8TTF - chains C and D of the 3 polymer chains in the assembly; structure by electron microscopy, 3.61 A resolution.

# Chain C
Molecule: Heavy Chain of FabDA1 Variable Domain
Organism: Homo sapiens
Amino-acid sequence (128 residues; each row starts with the number of its first residue):
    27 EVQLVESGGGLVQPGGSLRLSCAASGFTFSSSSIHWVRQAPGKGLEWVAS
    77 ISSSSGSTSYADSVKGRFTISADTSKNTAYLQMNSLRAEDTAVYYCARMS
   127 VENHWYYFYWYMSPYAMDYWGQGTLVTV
Cystine bridges: Cys48-Cys122

# Chain D
Molecule: Light Chain of FabDA1 Variable Domain
Organism: Homo sapiens
Amino-acid sequence (105 residues; row label = number of the first residue in the row):
    26 IQMTQSPSSLSASVGDRVTITCRASQSVSSAVAWYQQKPGKAPKLLIYSA
    76 SSLYSGVPSRFSGSRSGTDFTLTISSLQPEDFATYYCQQSSSSLITFGQG
   126 TKVEI
Cystine bridges: Cys47-Cys112

# How chain C and chain D interact
Pairs across the interface (22):
  Gln65(C) - Gln62(D)  hydrogen bond
  Lys69(C) - Tyr111(D)
  Gly70(C) - Tyr111(D)
  Leu71(C) - Gln62(D)
  Leu71(C) - Pro68(D)  hydrophobic
  Leu71(C) - Tyr111(D)  hydrophobic
  Leu71(C) - Phe122(D)
  Glu72(C) - Phe122(D)
  Trp73(C) - Ser118(D)
  Trp73(C) - Ile120(D)
  Trp73(C) - Phe122(D)
  Tyr121(C) - Lys66(D)
  Tyr121(C) - Ala67(D)  hydrophobic
  Tyr121(C) - Pro68(D)
  Tyr141(C) - Ser115(D)
  Ala142(C) - Leu70(D)  hydrophobic
  Ala142(C) - Tyr73(D)  hydrophobic
  Met143(C) - Tyr60(D)  hydrogen bond (backbone-side chain)
  Met143(C) - Leu70(D)
  Asp144(C) - Tyr79(D)  hydrogen bond
  Trp146(C) - Pro68(D)
  Gln148(C) - Ala67(D)
Other interface residues (no listed pair), chain C (20 interface residues in all): His61, Val63, Ser85, Asp88, Met125, Pro140, Gly147
Other interface residues (no listed pair), chain D (17 interface residues in all): Ser74, Gln113, Leu119, Gln124

# Overview
The interface between chain C and chain D involves 20 residues on one side and 17 on the other; the contacts
include 3 hydrogen bonds. Polar pairs include Gln65(C)-Gln62(D), Met143(C)-Tyr60(D) and Asp144(C)-Tyr79(D).
Chain C is Heavy Chain of FabDA1 Variable Domain and chain D is Light Chain of FabDA1 Variable Domain, both
from Homo sapiens; the structure, NorA double mutant - E222QD307N at pH 7.5, was determined by electron
microscopy, deposited together with 8TTE, 8TTG and 8TTH.
